8IUG - chains L and h of the 37 polymer chains in the assembly; structure by electron microscopy, 2.86 A resolution.

Chain L:
Molecule: Reaction center protein L chain
Organism: Roseiflexus castenholzii
UniProt: Q83XD0 (Q83XD0_9CHLR); residues 1-641 here = UniProt positions 1-641
Chain sequence (641 residues; row label = number of the first residue in the row):
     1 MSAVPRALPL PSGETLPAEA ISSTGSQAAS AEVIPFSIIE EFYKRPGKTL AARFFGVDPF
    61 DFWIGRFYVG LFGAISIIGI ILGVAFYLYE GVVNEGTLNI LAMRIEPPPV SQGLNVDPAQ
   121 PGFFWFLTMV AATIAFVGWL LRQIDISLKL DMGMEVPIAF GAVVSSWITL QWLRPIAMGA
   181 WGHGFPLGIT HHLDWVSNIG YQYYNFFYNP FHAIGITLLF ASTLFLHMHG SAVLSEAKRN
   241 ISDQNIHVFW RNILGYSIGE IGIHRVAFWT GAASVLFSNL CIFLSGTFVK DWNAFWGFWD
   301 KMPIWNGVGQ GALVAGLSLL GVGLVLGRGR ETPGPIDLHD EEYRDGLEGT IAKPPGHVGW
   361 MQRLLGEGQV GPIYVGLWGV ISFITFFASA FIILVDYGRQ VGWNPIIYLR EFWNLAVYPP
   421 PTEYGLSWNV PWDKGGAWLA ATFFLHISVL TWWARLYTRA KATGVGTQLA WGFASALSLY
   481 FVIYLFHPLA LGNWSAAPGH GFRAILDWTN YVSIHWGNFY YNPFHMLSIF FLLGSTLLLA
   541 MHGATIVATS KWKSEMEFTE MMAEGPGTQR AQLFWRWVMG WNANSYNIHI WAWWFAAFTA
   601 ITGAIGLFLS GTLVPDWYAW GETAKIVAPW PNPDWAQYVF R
Unresolved in the structure: 1-29, 316-641
Metal / ion sites: Mn2+: His229, His264 (shared with 3 residues of chain M)
Small-molecule neighbours:
  - bacteriochlorophyll a (BCL), molecule 1: Val84, Tyr87, Ile100, Phe136, Trp167, Leu170, Phe185, Ile189, His192, Leu193
  - bacteriochlorophyll a (BCL), molecule 2: Phe136, Val163, Val164, Ser166, Trp167, Leu170, Trp195, Val196, Ser197, Ile199, Gly200, Tyr201, Phe206, Phe207, His212, Gly215, Ile216, Leu219, Phe220, Val275, Ser278, Asn279, Cys281, Ile282
  - bacteriochlorophyll a (BCL), molecule 3: Val196, Tyr201, Phe207, Phe220
  - 2-O-octyl-beta-D-glucopyranose (BGL), molecule 1: Leu50, Arg53, Ile144, Leu148, Asp151, Met152, Met154
  - 2-O-octyl-beta-D-glucopyranose (BGL), molecule 2: Gly113, Leu114, Asn115, Trp172, Ile176, Trp181
  - 2-O-octyl-beta-D-glucopyranose (BGL), molecule 3: Phe288, Val289, Lys290, Asp291, Ala294, Phe295
  - 2-O-octyl-beta-D-glucopyranose (BGL), molecule 4: Ala294, Phe295, Gly297, Phe298
  - 2-O-octyl-beta-D-glucopyranose (BGL), molecule 5: Phe298, Lys301, Met302, Pro303, Ile304
  - bacteriopheophytin a (BPH), molecule 1: Gly79, Ile80, Gly83, Val84, Tyr87, Thr128, Ala132, Ala135, Phe136, Trp139, Gln143, Val156, Ala159, Phe160, Val163, Trp167, Phe185, Leu187, Gly188, Ile189, His192, Gly271, Val275
  - bacteriopheophytin a (BPH), molecule 2: Phe207, Ala213, Ile216, Thr217, Phe220, Ala221, Leu224
  - bacteriopheophytin a (BPH), molecule 3: Phe220, Thr223, Leu224, His227, Met228, Leu254
  - Menaquinone 11 (MQE; 2-methyl-3-[(2E,6E,10E,14E,18E,22E,26E,30E,34E,38E)-3,7,11,15,19,23,27,31,35,39,43-undecamethyltetratetraconta-2,6,10,1 4,18,22,26,30,34,38,42-undecaen-1-yl]naphthalene-1,4-dione), molecule 1: Phe60, Phe67, Val69, Gly73, Ala74, Ile75, Ile77, Ile78, Ile80, Trp139, Arg142
  - Menaquinone 11 (MQE), molecule 2: Leu218, Phe225, Met228, His229, Ala232, Ile246, His247, Trp250, Tyr256, Ser257, Ile258, Gly259, Glu260, Ile263, Val266, Trp269, Thr270, Ala273, Phe277

Chain h:
Molecule: reaction center small polypeptide
Organism: Roseiflexus castenholzii
Chain sequence (63 residues; row label = number of the first residue in the row):
     1 MDFLILLQAE PSPWPVWSGY ALCFVPLAAV ILGFIIAARF TDKQATSAYL RLDPAKANEP
    61 EQG
Unresolved in the structure: 1-11, 59-63
Small-molecule neighbours:
  - 2-O-octyl-beta-D-glucopyranose (BGL), molecule 1: Trp17, Ser18, Leu22
  - 2-O-octyl-beta-D-glucopyranose (BGL), molecule 2: Ile36, Arg39, Phe40

How chain L and chain h interact:
Pairs across the interface (19; chain L residue first):
  Ser30(L) with Leu52(h)
  Ala31(L) with Arg51(h); Leu52(h), hydrophobic
  Glu32(L) with Tyr49(h); Leu50(h); Arg51(h), hydrogen bond (backbone-backbone); Asp53(h)
  Val33(L) with Ala48(h), hydrophobic; Tyr49(h)
  Ile34(L) with Ala48(h); Tyr49(h), hydrogen bond (backbone-backbone); Arg51(h), hydrogen bond (backbone-side chain)
  Pro35(L) with Ala48(h), hydrophobic
  Phe36(L) with Thr46(h); Arg51(h)
  Ile39(L) with Arg51(h)
  Phe42(L) with Pro54(h), hydrophobic
  Tyr43(L) with Asn58(h), hydrogen bond
  Arg66(L) with Asp42(h), salt bridge
Also at the interface, not in a pair above, chain L (12 interface residues in all): Leu101
Also at the interface, not in a pair above, chain h (13 interface residues in all): Phe24, Ser47, Ala55

Overview:
12 residues of chain L face 13 of chain h across their interface, with 4 hydrogen bonds and 1 salt bridge.
Polar contacts include Arg66(L)-Asp42(h), Ile34(L)-Arg51(h) and Tyr43(L)-Asn58(h).
Here chain L is Reaction center protein L chain and chain h is reaction center small polypeptide, both from
Roseiflexus castenholzii. Entry 8IUG (Cryo-EM structure of the RC-LH core complex from roseiflexus
castenholzii) was determined by electron microscopy (same publication as 8IUN).
